5HLD - chain A; structure by X-ray diffraction, 2.31 A resolution.

== Chain A ==
Protein: Penicillin-binding protein 1B
Source organism: Escherichia coli (strain K12)
Notes: EC 2.4.1.129, 3.4.-.-
UniProt: P02919 (PBPB_ECOLI); numbering as in UniProt (aligned over 58-804)
Chain sequence (747 residues; row label = number of the first residue in the row):
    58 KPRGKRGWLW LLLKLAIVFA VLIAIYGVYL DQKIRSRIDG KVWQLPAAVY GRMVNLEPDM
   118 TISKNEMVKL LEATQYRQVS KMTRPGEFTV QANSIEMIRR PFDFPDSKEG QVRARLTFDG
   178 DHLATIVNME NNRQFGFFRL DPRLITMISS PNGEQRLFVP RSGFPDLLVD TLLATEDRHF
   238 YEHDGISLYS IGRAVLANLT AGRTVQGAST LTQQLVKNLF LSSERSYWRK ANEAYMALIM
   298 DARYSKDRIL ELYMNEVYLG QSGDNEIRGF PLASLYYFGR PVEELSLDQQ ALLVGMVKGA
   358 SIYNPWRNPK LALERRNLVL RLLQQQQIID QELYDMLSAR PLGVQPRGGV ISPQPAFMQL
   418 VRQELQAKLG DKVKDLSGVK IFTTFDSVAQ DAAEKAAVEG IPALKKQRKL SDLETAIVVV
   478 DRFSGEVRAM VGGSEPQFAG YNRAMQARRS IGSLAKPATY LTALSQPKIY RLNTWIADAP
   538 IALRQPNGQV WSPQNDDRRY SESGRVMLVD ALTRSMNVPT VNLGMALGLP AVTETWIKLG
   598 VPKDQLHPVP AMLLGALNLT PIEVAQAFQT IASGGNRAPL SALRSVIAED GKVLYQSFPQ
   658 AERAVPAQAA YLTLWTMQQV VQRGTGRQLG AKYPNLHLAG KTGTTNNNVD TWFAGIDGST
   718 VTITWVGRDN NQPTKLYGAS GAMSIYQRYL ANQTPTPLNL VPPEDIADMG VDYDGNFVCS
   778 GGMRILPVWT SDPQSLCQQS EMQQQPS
Disordered / not traced: 58-72, 234-268, 280-286, 355-367, 381-390, 398-409, 799-804
Curated features (UniProtKB/Swiss-Prot):
  - active site: E233 (Proton donor), S510 (Acyl-ester intermediate)
  - mutagenesis: E233 (E233Q: Loss of wild-type glycan chain elongation activity. No complementation in strain defective in PBP-1b), D234 (D234N: 7-fold decrease in catalytic activity. No complementation in strain defective in PBP-1b), E290 (E290Q: 11-fold decrease in catalytic activity. Shows complementation activity in strain defective in PBP-1b)
Covalently attached groups: compound 63V linked to S510
Small-molecule neighbours:
  - 63V ((2S)-5-methylidene-2-{(1R)-2-oxo-1-[(thiophen-2-ylacetyl)amino]ethyl}-5,6-dihydro-2H-1,3-thiazine-4-carboxylic acid): G509, K513, D553, S572, N574, T682, K698, T699, G700, T701, T702, N703, N705, Y734, G735
  - moenomycin (M0E): E233, Q271, K274, N275, E290, Y310, V314, Y315, Q318, E323, R325, V354
From the paper describing this entry:
  - binding site for 63V: S510, T701
  - mutagenesis - Q271A: abolished catalytic activity (citing earlier work)
  - catalytic residues: K355, R372 (proposed by the authors, not directly observed)

== Summary ==
Chain A binds moenomycin. Covalently linked compound 63V: at S510. Curated annotation (UniProt) lists
active-site residues E233 and S510 and 3 mutagenesis sites. From the paper: catalytic residues K355 and R372;
Q271A abolishes catalytic activity.
Chain A is Penicillin-binding protein 1B (Escherichia coli (strain K12)); the structure, E. coli PBP1b in
complex with acyl-CENTA and moenomycin, was determined by X-ray diffraction together with 5HL9 and 5HLB from
the same study.
